Entry 3CNN (X-ray diffraction, 2.30 A resolution); this record covers chain A.

# Chain A
Molecule: Putative uncharacterized protein
From: Thermotoga maritima
UniProtKB: Q9WZM6 (Q9WZM6_THEMA); residues 1-262 here = UniProt positions 1-262
Sequence (262 residues; row label = number of the first residue in the row):
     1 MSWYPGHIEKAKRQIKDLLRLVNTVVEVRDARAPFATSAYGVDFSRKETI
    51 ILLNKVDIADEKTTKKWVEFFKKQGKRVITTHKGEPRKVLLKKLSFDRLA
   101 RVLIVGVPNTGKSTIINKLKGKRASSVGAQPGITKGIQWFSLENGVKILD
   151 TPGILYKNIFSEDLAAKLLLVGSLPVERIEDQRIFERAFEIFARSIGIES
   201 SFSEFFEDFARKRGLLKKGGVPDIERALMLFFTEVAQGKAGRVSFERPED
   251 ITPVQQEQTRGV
Unresolved in the structure: 1-12, 125-135, 251-262
Curated features (UniProtKB/Swiss-Prot):
  - binding site (GTP): Asn54 to Asp57, Asn109 to Thr114, Gly153
Small-molecule neighbours: GTP (guanosine-5'-triphosphate): Asn54, Lys55, Asp57, Ile58, His82, Lys83, Val107, Pro108, Asn109, Thr110, Gly111, Lys112, Ser113, Thr114, Ile154

# In short
Chain A binds GTP. From UniProt: 11 GTP-binding residues.
Chain A is Putative uncharacterized protein (Thermotoga maritima); the structure, GTP-bound structure of TM
YlqF, was determined by X-ray diffraction (same publication as 3CNL and 3CNO).
